4WX4 - chains A and C; structure by X-ray diffraction, 1.03 A resolution.

Chain A:
Molecule: Protease
From: Human adenovirus D serotype 8
UniProt: B9A5C1 (B9A5C1_ADE08); residues 0-204 here correspond to UniProt positions 1-205 (UniProt number = residue number + 1)
Chain sequence (205 residues; row label = number of the first residue in the row; numbering starts at 0):
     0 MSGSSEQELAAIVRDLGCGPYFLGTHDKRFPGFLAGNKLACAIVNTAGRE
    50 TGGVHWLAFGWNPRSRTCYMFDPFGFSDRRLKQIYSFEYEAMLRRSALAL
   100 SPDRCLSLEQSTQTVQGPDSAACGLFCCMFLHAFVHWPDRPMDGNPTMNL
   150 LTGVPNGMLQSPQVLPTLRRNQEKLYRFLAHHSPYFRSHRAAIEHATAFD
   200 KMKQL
Disordered / not traced: 0, 202-204
Covalently attached groups: compound 3VF linked to Cys122
Ligand contacts:
  - 3VF (N-[(2-cyanopyrimidin-4-yl)methyl]-3-[2-(3,5-dichlorophenyl)-2-methylpropanoyl]-4-methoxybenzamide): Ser1, Gly2, Ser3, Ser4, Glu5, Gln6, Thr24, His25, Asp26, Asn44, Ala46, Gly47, Arg48, Gly51, Gly52, Val53, His54, Trp55, Gln115, Ser119, Ala120, Ala121, Gly123, Met201
  - glycine (GLY): Gln112, Met141, Asp142, Met147, Asn148, Leu150, Thr151, Gly152

Chain C:
Molecule: peptide
Chain sequence (10 residues; each row starts with the number of its first residue):
   301 VKSLKRRRCY

Chain A / chain C interface:
Pairs across the interface (43):
  Arg65(A) - Arg307(C)
  Thr66(A) - Lys305(C)  hydrogen bond
  Asp77(A) - Arg308(C)  salt bridge
  Tyr88(A) - Arg308(C)
  Glu89(A) - Arg308(C)  salt bridge
  Glu89(A) - Tyr310(C)  hydrogen bond
  Leu92(A) - Arg308(C)
  Leu92(A) - Tyr310(C)
  Arg93(A) - Tyr310(C)  hydrogen bond (side chain-backbone)
  Ala96(A) - Tyr310(C)  hydrophobic
  Leu97(A) - Tyr310(C)  hydrophobic
  Asp102(A) - Arg307(C)  salt bridge
  Arg103(A) - Cys309(C)
  Arg103(A) - Tyr310(C)  hydrogen bond (side chain-backbone)
  Cys104(A) - Arg307(C)
  Cys104(A) - Arg308(C)
  Cys104(A) - Cys309(C)  disulfide
  Leu105(A) - Arg307(C)
  Leu105(A) - Arg308(C)  hydrogen bond (backbone-backbone)
  Ser106(A) - Lys305(C)
  Ser106(A) - Arg306(C)
  Ser106(A) - Arg307(C)  hydrogen bond
  Leu107(A) - Leu304(C)
  Leu107(A) - Lys305(C)
  Leu107(A) - Arg306(C)  hydrogen bond (backbone-backbone)
  Leu107(A) - Arg308(C)
  Glu108(A) - Ser303(C)  hydrogen bond
  Glu108(A) - Leu304(C)
  Glu108(A) - Lys305(C)
  Gln109(A) - Ser303(C)
  Gln109(A) - Leu304(C)  hydrogen bond (backbone-backbone)
  Gln109(A) - Arg306(C)  hydrogen bond
  Gln109(A) - Arg308(C)  hydrogen bond
  Ser110(A) - Val301(C)
  Ser110(A) - Lys302(C)
  Thr111(A) - Lys302(C)  hydrogen bond (backbone-backbone)
  Thr111(A) - Leu304(C)
  Gln112(A) - Val301(C)
  Gln112(A) - Lys302(C)  hydrogen bond (side chain-backbone)
  Val114(A) - Val301(C)  hydrophobic
  Met141(A) - Val301(C)  hydrogen bond (backbone-backbone)
  Met141(A) - Ser303(C)
  Asp142(A) - Val301(C)
Interface residues without a listed pair, chain A (25 interface residues in all): Met147, Gly152
Disulfides between the chains: Cys104(A)-Cys309(C)

Summary:
25 residues of chain A and 10 residues of chain C are in contact, with 1 disulfide bond, 14 hydrogen bonds and
3 salt bridges. Polar contacts include Asp77(A)-Arg308(C), Glu89(A)-Arg308(C) and Asp102(A)-Arg307(C). Ligands
of chain A: glycine. Covalently linked compound 3VF: at Cys122(A).
Chain A is Protease (Human adenovirus D serotype 8) and chain C is peptide; the structure, Crystal structure
of adenovirus 8 protease in complex with a nitrile inhibitor, was determined by X-ray diffraction together
with 4WX6 and 4WX7 from the same study.
